6XZQ - chains D and F of the 8 polymer chains in the assembly; structure by electron microscopy, 3.60 A resolution.

== Chain D ==
Protein: Polymerase acidic protein
From: Influenza C virus (strain C/Johannesburg/1/1966)
Notes: EC 3.1.-.-
UniProtKB: Q9IMP5 (PA_INCJH); numbering as in UniProt (aligned over 1-709)
Sequence (709 residues; row label = number of the first residue in the row):
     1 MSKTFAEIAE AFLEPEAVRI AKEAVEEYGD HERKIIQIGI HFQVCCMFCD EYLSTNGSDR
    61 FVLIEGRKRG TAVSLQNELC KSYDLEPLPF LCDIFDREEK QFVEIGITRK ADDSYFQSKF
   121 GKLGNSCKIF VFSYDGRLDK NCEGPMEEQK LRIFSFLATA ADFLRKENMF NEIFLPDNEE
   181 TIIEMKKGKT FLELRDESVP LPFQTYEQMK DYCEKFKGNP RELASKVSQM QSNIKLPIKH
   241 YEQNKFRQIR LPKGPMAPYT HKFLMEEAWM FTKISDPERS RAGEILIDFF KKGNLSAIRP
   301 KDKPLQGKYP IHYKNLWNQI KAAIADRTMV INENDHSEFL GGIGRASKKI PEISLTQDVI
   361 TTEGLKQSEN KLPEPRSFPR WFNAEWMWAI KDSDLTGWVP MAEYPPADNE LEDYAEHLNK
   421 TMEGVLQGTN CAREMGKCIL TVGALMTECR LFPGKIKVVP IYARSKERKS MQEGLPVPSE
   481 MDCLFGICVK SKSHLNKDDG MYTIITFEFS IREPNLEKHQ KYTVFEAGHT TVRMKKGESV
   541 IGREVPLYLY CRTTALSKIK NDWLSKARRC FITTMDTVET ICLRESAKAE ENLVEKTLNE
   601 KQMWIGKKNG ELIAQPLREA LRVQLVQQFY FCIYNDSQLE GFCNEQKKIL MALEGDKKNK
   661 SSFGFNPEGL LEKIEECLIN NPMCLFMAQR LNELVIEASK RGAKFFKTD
Not modelled in the structure: 1-182, 708-709
UniProt features mapped onto this chain:
  - motif: Arg-109 to Gly-124 (Nuclear localization signal 1 (NLS1)), Lys-166 to Ser-228 (Nuclear localization signal 2 (NLS2))
  - binding site (Mn(2+)): His-41, Glu-65, Asp-93, Glu-104, Ile-105

== Chain F ==
Protein: Polymerase basic protein 2
From: Influenza C virus (strain C/Johannesburg/1/1966)
UniProtKB: Q9IMP3 (PB2_INCJH); numbering as in UniProt (aligned over 1-774)
Sequence (920 residues; numbered 1 to 920; the number before each row is that of its first residue):
     1 MSLLLTIAKE YKRLCQDAKA AQMMTVGTVS NYTTFKKWTT SRKEKNPSLR MRWAMSSKFP
    61 IIANKRMLEE AQIPKEHNNV ALWEDTEDVS KRDHVLASAS CINYWNFCGP CVNNSEVIKE
   121 VYKSRFGRLE RRKEIMWKEL RFTLVDRQRR RVDTQPVEQR LRTGEIKDLQ MWTLFEDEAP
   181 LASKFILDNY GLVKEMRSKF ANKPLNKEVV AHMLEKQFNP ESRFLPVFGA IRPERMELIH
   241 ALGGETWIQE ANTAGISNVD QRKNDIRAVC RKVCLAANAS IMNAKSKLVE YIKSTSMRIG
   301 ETERKLEELI LETDDVSPEV TLCKSALGGQ LGKTLSFGPM LLKKISGSGV KVKDTVYIQG
   361 VRAVQFEYWS EQEEFYGEYK SATALFSRKE RSLEWITIGG GINEDRKRLL AMCMIFCRDG
   421 DYFKDAPATI TMADLSTKLG REIPYQYVMM NWIQKSEDNL EALLYSRGIV ETNPGKMGSS
   481 MGIDGSKRAI KSLRAVTIQS GKIDMPESKE KIHLELSDNL EAFDSSGRIV ATILDLPSDK
   541 KVTFQDVSFQ HPDLAVLRDE KTAITKGYEA LIKRLGTGDN DIPSLIAKKD YLSLYNLPEV
   601 KLMAPLIRPN RKGVYSRVAR KLVSTQVTTG HYSLHELIKV LPFTYFAPKQ GMFEGRLFFS
   661 NDSFVEPGVN NNVFSWSKAD SSKIYCHGIA IRVPLVVGDE HMDTSLALLE GFSVCENDPR
   721 APMVTRQDLI DVGFGQKVRL FVGQGSVRTF KRTASQRAAS SDVNKNVKKI KMSNENLYFQ
   781 GELKTAALAQ HDEAVDNKFN KEQQNAFYEI LHLPNLNEEQ RNAFIQSLKD DPSQSANLLA
   841 EAKKLNDAQA PKVDNKFNKE QQNAFYEILH LPNLNEEQRN AFIQSLKADP SQSANLLAEA
   901 KKLNGAQAPK VDANSAGKST
Not modelled in the structure: 1-558, 754-920
Differences from the reference sequence: expression tag (775-920)

== How chain D and chain F interact ==
Contacting residue pairs - 27 pairs, chain D then chain F:
  Ile-274(D) / Phe-741(F)  hydrophobic
  Ser-275(D) / Met-723(F)
  Ser-275(D) / Phe-741(F)
  Asp-276(D) / Met-723(F)
  Asp-276(D) / Arg-739(F)  salt bridge
  Arg-468(D) / Glu-654(F)  salt bridge
  Ser-470(D) / Glu-654(F)  hydrogen bond
  Met-471(D) / Met-652(F)  hydrophobic
  Met-471(D) / Glu-654(F)  hydrogen bond (backbone-side chain)
  Gln-472(D) / Arg-611(F)  hydrogen bond
  Gln-472(D) / Met-652(F)  hydrogen bond
  Glu-473(D) / Arg-608(F)  salt bridge
  Glu-473(D) / Asn-610(F)
  Leu-475(D) / Phe-658(F)  hydrophobic
  Leu-475(D) / Asp-662(F)
  Pro-476(D) / Arg-656(F)  hydrogen bond (backbone-side chain)
  Pro-476(D) / Phe-658(F)
  Val-477(D) / Glu-654(F)
  Val-477(D) / Arg-656(F)
  Val-477(D) / Phe-658(F)  hydrophobic
  Pro-478(D) / Arg-656(F)
  Glu-480(D) / Gln-744(F)  hydrogen bond
  Glu-480(D) / Gly-745(F)
  Glu-538(D) / Arg-611(F)  salt bridge
  Glu-538(D) / Gly-651(F)
  Glu-538(D) / Met-652(F)  hydrogen bond (side chain-backbone)
  Val-540(D) / Gln-727(F)
Other interface residues (no listed pair), chain D (18 interface residues in all): Pro-277, Lys-466, Ser-539
Other interface residues (no listed pair), chain F (18 interface residues in all): Glu-666, Gly-743, Val-747

== In short ==
Chain D and chain F each contribute 18 residues to their interface; the contacts include 7 hydrogen bonds and
4 salt bridges. Polar contacts include Asp-276(D)/Arg-739(F), Arg-468(D)/Glu-654(F) and Glu-473(D)/Arg-608(F).
From UniProt: 5 Mn2+-binding residues on chain D.
Here chain D is Polymerase acidic protein and chain F is Polymerase basic protein 2, both from Influenza C
virus (strain C/Johannesburg/1/1966). Entry 6XZQ (Influenza C virus polymerase in complex with human ANP32A -
Subclass 1) was determined by electron microscopy, deposited together with 6XZD, 6XZG, 6XZP, 6XZR and 6Y0C.
